PDB entry 8UHE | electron microscopy, 2.78 A resolution | chains A and K of the 19 polymer chains in the assembly

# Chain A
Protein: ApcD5
From: Synechococcus sp. PCC 7335
UniProtKB: B4WKI9 (B4WKI9_SYNS7); residue numbers follow UniProt; this construct covers 1-158
Chain sequence (158 residues; numbered 1 to 158; the number before each row is that of its first residue):
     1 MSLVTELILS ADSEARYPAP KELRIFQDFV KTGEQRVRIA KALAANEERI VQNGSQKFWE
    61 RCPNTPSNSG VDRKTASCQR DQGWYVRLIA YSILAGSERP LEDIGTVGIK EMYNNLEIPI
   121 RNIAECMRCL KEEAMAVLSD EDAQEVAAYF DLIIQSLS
Unresolved in the structure: 1, 158
Covalently attached groups: phycocyanobilin (CYC) linked to Cys78
Small-molecule neighbours: phycocyanobilin (CYC): Phe58, Thr65, Pro66, Ser67, Arg73, Lys74, Ser77, Arg80, Asp81, Gln82, Trp84, Tyr85, Leu88, Ile104, Gly105, Met112, Tyr113, Leu116, Ile118, Asn122, Ile123, Cys126

# Chain K
Protein: ApcE2
From: Synechococcus sp. PCC 7335
UniProtKB: B4WKI6 (B4WKI6_SYNS7); residues 1-783 here = UniProt positions 1-783
Chain sequence (783 residues; row label = number of the first residue in the row):
     1 MTDRTNGGSP VVHPQQYHTV PTAVINGAHQ RDRYPNHSEM QTLSTFLRTG LQRLEIAQTL
    61 AQHANEIVAA GGKRIFVGGN PMAYFEQPEE LVGMPGSGYF VAEDYLSPKS RRQTGNGHSV
   121 QNSSSSITNP VAWLKGLFFS GKPSVPSRFQ AINIADYGAV RMKRSMRDLG WFLRYITYAV
   181 VAGDTSIITV NTRGLRGIIP EDVTVATTVA LQEMQWKSLS FFPVDSAAAA LVRRYFDVLI
   241 ADYQVEKPSD RYRTGVSKHD QGLSFPESYE DSGCAIPRWV MKPTLPDSEK DAVIRAAYRQ
   301 VFERDISGLG TAELTQPISQ LKGEDGSMEL FIRQLGKSRL YRQLFYEPYM ISRSIELACR
   361 HFLGRGLSCM EEFQRYFELV ADQGFSALVD ALVSSQEYAD YFGAETVPYI RGLGIEAQAC
   421 RNWGPQLDLF KYSAPARKVP QFVTAFASYR QPLPNQHPYG MGNDPLETQF GAIFPHETTN
   481 PAAQPVHFSE DSRRILVGHA HRKSHAEISQ QIFSLKTLAH KPTKASESLS FFPSSDSRQH
   541 SVESVILAAY RQVFGCEVLG SQRHQAAETQ LKGGLITVRE FVRQLAKSRS FRQAYWENLY
   601 MTKAAEIIHR RLLGRPTYGR RETSKYYDIC GRQGFYALVD ALIDSDDYRT AFGENTVPYE
   661 RYVTPRGLAL RSPKGPVAIS KLRDNPHTVG EYMMRYQPPA ANISPRSPLN NSASNRQPAT
   721 ARHSDNGALE DRSASSTEPA TSKSSVALAD PPASDEPAAS EDSAISENIE PSMAVALQET
   781 SSD
Unresolved in the structure: 1-2, 72-148, 516-538, 696-783
Small-molecule neighbours:
  - phycocyanobilin (CYC), molecule 1: Pro14, Gln261, Leu263, Phe265, Tyr269, Leu413, Ala417, Gln418, Ala419, Cys420, Trp423
  - phycocyanobilin (CYC), molecule 2: Gln316, Ser319, Gln320, Lys322, Gly323
  - phycocyanobilin (CYC), molecule 3: Met350, Ile351, Ser352, Met370, Phe373, Gln374, Phe377, Val443
  - phycocyanobilin (CYC), molecule 4: Tyr459, Glu490, Tyr600, Met601, Thr602, Arg620, Thr623, Ser624, Tyr627
  - phycocyanobilin (CYC), molecule 5: Thr468, Gln469, Phe470, Gly471, Ile473, Cys556
  - phycocyanobilin (CYC), molecule 6: Ile495, Leu496, Val497, Gly498, His501, Arg502
  - phycocyanobilin (CYC), molecule 7: Arg683, His687, Thr688, Val689
  - mesobiliverdin IX(alpha) (M1V): Tyr157, Arg164, Ser165, Arg167, Asp168, Leu169, Trp171, Phe172, Tyr175, Asn191, Thr192, Leu195, Ile198, Ile199, Pro200, Val203, Thr207
What the authors report for this chain:
  - conformationally variable residues (order/disorder transition): Lys516 to Arg538
  - binding site for mesobiliverdin IX(alpha): Phe172

# Chain A / chain K interface
Pairs across the interface - 29 pairs, chain A then chain K:
  Leu3(A) - Gln41(K)
  Glu6(A) - Asn36(K)  hydrogen bond
  Glu6(A) - Ser38(K)  hydrogen bond
  Leu7(A) - Ser38(K)
  Leu9(A) - Glu289(K)
  Ser13(A) - Ile276(K)
  Ser13(A) - Pro277(K)
  Ser13(A) - Arg278(K)  hydrogen bond (backbone-backbone)
  Pro20(A) - Arg234(K)
  Lys21(A) - Val20(K)  hydrogen bond (side chain-backbone)
  Lys21(A) - Ala23(K)
  Lys21(A) - Val24(K)
  Lys21(A) - Thr42(K)
  Glu22(A) - Thr42(K)
  Arg24(A) - Arg53(K)
  Arg24(A) - Leu231(K)
  Arg24(A) - Arg234(K)
  Ile25(A) - Ser38(K)
  Ile25(A) - Gln41(K)
  Ile25(A) - Thr42(K)
  Asp28(A) - Thr45(K)
  Asp28(A) - Arg48(K)  salt bridge
  Gly96(A) - His37(K)
  Ser97(A) - His37(K)
  Glu98(A) - His37(K)  salt bridge
  Arg99(A) - Ser288(K)
  Arg99(A) - Glu289(K)  salt bridge
  Asp103(A) - Asp287(K)
  Asp103(A) - Ser288(K)  hydrogen bond
Also at the interface, not in a pair above, chain A (20 interface residues in all): Glu14, Phe29, Arg36, Tyr149
Also at the interface, not in a pair above, chain K (21 interface residues in all): Arg31, Ala275

# In short
20 residues of chain A face 21 of chain K across their interface, with 5 hydrogen bonds and 3 salt bridges.
Polar pairs include Asp28(A)-Arg48(K), Glu98(A)-His37(K) and Arg99(A)-Glu289(K). Bound to chain K: 7 copies of
phycocyanobilin and mesobiliverdin IX(alpha). From the paper: a binding site for mesobiliverdin IX(alpha) at
Phe172(K); conformational variability at Lys516(K).
Chain A is ApcD5 and chain K is ApcE2, both from Synechococcus sp. PCC 7335; the structure, Structure of the
far-red light-absorbing allophycocyanin core expressed during FaRLiP, was determined by electron microscopy,
deposited together with 8UHI.
